Entry 8QGT (electron microscopy, 2.80 A resolution); this record covers chains A and C.

== Chain A ==
Protein: RNA-directed RNA polymerase L
From: Hantaan virus 76-118
Reference sequence: P23456 (L_HANTV); numbering as in UniProt (aligned over 1-2151)
Sequence (2173 residues; row label = number of the first residue in the row; numbers below 1 keep their minus sign (Met-21 is residue -21)):
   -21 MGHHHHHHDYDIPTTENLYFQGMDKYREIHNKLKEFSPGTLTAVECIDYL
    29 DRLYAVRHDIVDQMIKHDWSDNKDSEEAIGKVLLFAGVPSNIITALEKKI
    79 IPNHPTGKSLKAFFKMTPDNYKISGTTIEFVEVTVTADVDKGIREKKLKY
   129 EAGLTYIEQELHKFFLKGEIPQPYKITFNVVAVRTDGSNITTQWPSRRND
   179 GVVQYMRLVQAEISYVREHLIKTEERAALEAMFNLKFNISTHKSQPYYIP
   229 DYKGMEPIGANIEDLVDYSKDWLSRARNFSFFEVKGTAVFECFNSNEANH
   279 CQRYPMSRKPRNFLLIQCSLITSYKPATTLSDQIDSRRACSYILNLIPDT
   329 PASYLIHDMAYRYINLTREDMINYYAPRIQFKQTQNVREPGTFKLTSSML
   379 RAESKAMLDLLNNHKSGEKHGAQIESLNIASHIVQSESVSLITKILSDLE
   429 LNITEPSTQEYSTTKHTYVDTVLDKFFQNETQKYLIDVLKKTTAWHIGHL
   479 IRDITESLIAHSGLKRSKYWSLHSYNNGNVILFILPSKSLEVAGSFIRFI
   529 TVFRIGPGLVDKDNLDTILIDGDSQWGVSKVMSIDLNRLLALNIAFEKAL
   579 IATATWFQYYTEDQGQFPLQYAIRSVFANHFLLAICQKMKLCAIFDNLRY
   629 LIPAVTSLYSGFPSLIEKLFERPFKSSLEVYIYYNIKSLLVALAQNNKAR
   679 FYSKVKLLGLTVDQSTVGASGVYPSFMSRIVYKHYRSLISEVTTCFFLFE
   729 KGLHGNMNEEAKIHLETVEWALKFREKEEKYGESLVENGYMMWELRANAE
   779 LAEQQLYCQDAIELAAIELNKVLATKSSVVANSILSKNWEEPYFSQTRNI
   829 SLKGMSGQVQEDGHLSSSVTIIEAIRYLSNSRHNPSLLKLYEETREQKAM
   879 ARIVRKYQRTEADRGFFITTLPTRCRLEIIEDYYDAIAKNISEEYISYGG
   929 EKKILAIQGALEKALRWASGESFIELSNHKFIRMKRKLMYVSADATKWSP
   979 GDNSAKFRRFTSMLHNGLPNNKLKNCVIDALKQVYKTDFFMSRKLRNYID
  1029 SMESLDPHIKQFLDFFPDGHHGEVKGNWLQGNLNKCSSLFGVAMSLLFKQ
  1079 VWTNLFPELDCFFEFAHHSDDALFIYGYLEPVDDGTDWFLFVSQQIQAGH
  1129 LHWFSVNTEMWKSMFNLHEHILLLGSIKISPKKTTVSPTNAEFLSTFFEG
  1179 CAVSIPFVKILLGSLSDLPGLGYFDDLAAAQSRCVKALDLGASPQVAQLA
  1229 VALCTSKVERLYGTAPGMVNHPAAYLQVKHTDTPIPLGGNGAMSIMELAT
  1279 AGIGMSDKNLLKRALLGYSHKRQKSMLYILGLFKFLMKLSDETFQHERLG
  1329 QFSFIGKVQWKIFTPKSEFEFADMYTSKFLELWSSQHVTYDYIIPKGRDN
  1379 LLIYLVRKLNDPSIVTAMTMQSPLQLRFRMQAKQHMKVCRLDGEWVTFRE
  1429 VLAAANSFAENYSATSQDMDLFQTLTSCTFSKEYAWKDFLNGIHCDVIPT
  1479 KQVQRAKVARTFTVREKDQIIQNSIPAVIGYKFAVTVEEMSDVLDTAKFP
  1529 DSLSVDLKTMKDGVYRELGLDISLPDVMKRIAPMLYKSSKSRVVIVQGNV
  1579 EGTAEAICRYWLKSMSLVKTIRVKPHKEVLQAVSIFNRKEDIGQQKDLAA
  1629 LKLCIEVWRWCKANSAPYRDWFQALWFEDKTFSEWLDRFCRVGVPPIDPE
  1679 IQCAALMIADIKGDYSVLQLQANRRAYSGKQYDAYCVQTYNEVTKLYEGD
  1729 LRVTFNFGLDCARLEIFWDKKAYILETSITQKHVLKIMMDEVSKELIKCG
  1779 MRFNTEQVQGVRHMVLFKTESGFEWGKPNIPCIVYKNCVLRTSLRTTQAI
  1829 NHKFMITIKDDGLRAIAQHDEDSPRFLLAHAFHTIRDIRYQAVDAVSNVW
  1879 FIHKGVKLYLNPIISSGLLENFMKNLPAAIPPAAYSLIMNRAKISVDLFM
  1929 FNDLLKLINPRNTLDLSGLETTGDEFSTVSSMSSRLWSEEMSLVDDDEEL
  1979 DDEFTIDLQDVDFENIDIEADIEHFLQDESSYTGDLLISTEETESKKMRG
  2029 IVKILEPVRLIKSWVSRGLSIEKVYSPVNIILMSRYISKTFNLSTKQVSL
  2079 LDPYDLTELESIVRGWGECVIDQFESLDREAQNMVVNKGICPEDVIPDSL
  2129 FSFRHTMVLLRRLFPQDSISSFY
Disordered / not traced: -21 to 225, 392-396, 432-448, 675-699, 1321-1328, 1343-1346, 1458-1461, 1492-1501, 1546-1550, 1561-1569, 1602-2151
Differences from the reference sequence: initiating methionine (-21); expression tag (-20 to 0)
Reported in the primary citation:
  - conformationally variable residues (helix shift): Glu929 to Gly948

== Chain C ==
Molecule: 25-nt RNA strand
Sequence (25 nucleotides; numbered 1 to 25; the number before each row is that of its first residue):
     1 UAGUAGUAGACACCGCAAGAUGUUA
Disordered / not traced: 13-25

== Chain A / chain C interface ==
Contacting residue pairs - 63 pairs, chain A then chain C:
  Arg281(A) with U7(C), base contact
  Tyr282(A) with U7(C), base contact
  Lys287(A) with U1(C), salt bridge to the phosphate
  Arg289(A) with U1(C), base contact
  Asn290(A) with G3(C), phosphate contact; U4(C), hydrogen bond to the phosphate
  Met385(A) with A2(C), sugar contact
  Leu388(A) with A2(C), base contact
  Leu389(A) with A2(C), base contact; A12(C), base contact
  Asn390(A) with A12(C), base contact
  Lys397(A) with G9(C), sugar contact; A10(C), salt bridge to the phosphate
  His398(A) with G9(C), base contact
  Ala400(A) with U7(C), hydrogen bond to the sugar
  Ile402(A) with G6(C), sugar contact; U7(C), sugar contact
  Gly522(A) with C11(C), hydrogen bond to the sugar
  Phe524(A) with G3(C), base contact; C11(C), base contact
  Lys558(A) with U1(C), hydrogen bond to the phosphate; A2(C), phosphate contact; G3(C), salt bridge to the phosphate
  Val559(A) with A2(C), hydrogen bond to the sugar; G3(C), sugar contact
  Met560(A) with G3(C), phosphate contact
  Ser561(A) with A2(C), base contact; G3(C), hydrogen bond to the sugar; U4(C), sugar contact
  Arg566(A) with U4(C), hydrogen bond to the phosphate; A5(C), salt bridge to the phosphate
  Lys616(A) with U4(C), salt bridge to the phosphate; A5(C), salt bridge to the phosphate
  Met617(A) with A5(C), hydrogen bond to the phosphate; G6(C), phosphate contact
  Lys618(A) with G6(C), salt bridge to the phosphate; U7(C), salt bridge to the phosphate
  Lys653(A) with G6(C), hydrogen bond to the base
  Leu731(A) with A5(C), sugar contact
  Gly733(A) with A5(C), sugar contact
  Asn736(A) with A5(C), hydrogen bond to the sugar; G6(C), hydrogen bond to the sugar; A8(C), hydrogen bond to the sugar; G9(C), phosphate contact
  Ala739(A) with A8(C), base contact
  Lys740(A) with G6(C), phosphate contact; U7(C), salt bridge to the phosphate
  Leu743(A) with A8(C), base contact
  Leu1023(A) with A8(C), base contact
  Tyr1026(A) with A8(C), hydrogen bond to the sugar; G9(C), sugar contact; A10(C), sugar contact
  Ile1027(A) with A8(C), base contact
  Met1030(A) with A8(C), base contact; G9(C), sugar contact
  Glu1031(A) with G9(C), base contact
  Ser1032(A) with G9(C), hydrogen bond to the base
  Leu1033(A) with G9(C), base contact
  Asp1034(A) with G9(C), hydrogen bond to the base
  His1036(A) with A8(C), base contact
  Ile1037(A) with A8(C), base contact; G9(C), base contact
  Phe1040(A) with A8(C), base contact
Interface residues without a listed pair, chain A (49 interface residues in all): Leu293, Asn391, Gln401, Arg526, Ile562, Asp563, Gln615, Met735

== In short ==
49 residues of chain A face 12 of chain C across their interface, with 15 hydrogen bonds and 9 salt bridges.
Polar contacts include Lys653(A)-G6(C), Ser1032(A)-G9(C) and Asp1034(A)-G9(C). From the paper: conformational
variability at Glu929(A).
Chain A is RNA-directed RNA polymerase L (Hantaan virus 76-118) and chain C is a 25-nt RNA strand; the
structure, 5'vRNA-bound Hantaan virus polymerase in monomeric intermediate state, was determined by electron
microscopy together with 8QE5, 8QGU, 8QH3 and 8QHD from the same study.
